PDB entry 2VE6 | X-ray diffraction, 2.65 A resolution | chains A and C of the 3 polymer chains in the assembly

[Chain A]
Protein: H-2 class I histocompatibility antigen D-B alpha chain
Source organism: Mus musculus
Reference sequence: P01899 (HA11_MOUSE); residues 1-277 here correspond to UniProt positions 25-301 (UniProt number = residue number + 24)
Sequence (277 residues; numbered 1 to 277; the number before each row is that of its first residue):
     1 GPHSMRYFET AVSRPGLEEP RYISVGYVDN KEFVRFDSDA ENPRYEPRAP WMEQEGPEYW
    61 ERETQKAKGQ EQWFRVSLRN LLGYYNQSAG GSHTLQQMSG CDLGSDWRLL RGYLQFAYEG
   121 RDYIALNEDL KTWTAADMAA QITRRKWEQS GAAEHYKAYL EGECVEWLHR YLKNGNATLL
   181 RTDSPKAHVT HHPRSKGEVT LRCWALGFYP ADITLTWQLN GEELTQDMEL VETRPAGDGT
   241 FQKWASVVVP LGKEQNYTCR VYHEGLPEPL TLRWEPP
Disordered / not traced: 277
Cystine bridges: Cys101-Cys164, Cys203-Cys259

[Chain C]
Protein: Sendai virus epitope residues 324-332 modified at P7
Sequence (9 residues; each row starts with the number of its first residue):
     1 FAPGNYXAL
Modified residues: PRQ ((3S)-3-amino-3-(2-nitrophenyl)propanoic acid) at position 7

[How chain A and chain C interact]
Residue-residue contacts (45; chain A residue first):
  Tyr7(A) with Phe1(C), hydrogen bond (side chain-backbone); Ala2(C), hydrogen bond (side chain-backbone)
  Glu9(A) with Pro3(C)
  Tyr45(A) with Ala2(C)
  Tyr59(A) with Phe1(C)
  Glu63(A) with Phe1(C); Ala2(C), hydrogen bond (side chain-backbone)
  Lys66(A) with Phe1(C); Ala2(C), hydrogen bond (side chain-backbone)
  Gln70(A) with Pro3(C); Gly4(C); Asn5(C), hydrogen bond (side chain-backbone)
  Trp73(A) with Asn5(C); PRQ_7(C), hydrogen bond (side chain-backbone); Ala8(C); Leu9(C), hydrophobic
  Val76(A) with Ala8(C), hydrophobic
  Ser77(A) with Ala8(C); Leu9(C), hydrogen bond (side chain-backbone)
  Asn80(A) with Ala8(C); Leu9(C), hydrogen bond (side chain-backbone)
  Leu81(A) with Leu9(C), hydrophobic
  Tyr84(A) with Leu9(C), hydrogen bond (side chain-backbone)
  Leu95(A) with Leu9(C), hydrophobic
  Gln97(A) with Asn5(C), hydrogen bond
  Ser99(A) with Pro3(C)
  Tyr123(A) with Leu9(C), hydrophobic
  Thr143(A) with Leu9(C), hydrogen bond (side chain-backbone)
  Lys146(A) with PRQ_7(C); Ala8(C), hydrogen bond (side chain-backbone); Leu9(C), hydrogen bond (side chain-backbone)
  Trp147(A) with PRQ_7(C), hydrogen bond (side chain-backbone); Ala8(C), hydrogen bond (side chain-backbone); Leu9(C), hydrophobic
  Ser150(A) with PRQ_7(C)
  His155(A) with Gly4(C), hydrogen bond (side chain-backbone); Tyr6(C)
  Tyr156(A) with Asn5(C), hydrogen bond; Tyr6(C), hydrogen bond (side chain-backbone)
  Tyr159(A) with Phe1(C), hydrogen bond (side chain-backbone); Ala2(C); Pro3(C)
  Glu163(A) with Phe1(C)
  Trp167(A) with Phe1(C), hydrophobic
  Tyr171(A) with Phe1(C), hydrogen bond (side chain-backbone)
Interface residues without a listed pair, chain A (31 interface residues in all): Met5, Phe74, Phe116, Ala152

[In short]
Chain A and chain C form an interface of 31 and 9 residues respectively, with 20 hydrogen bonds. Polar pairs
include Tyr7(A)-Phe1(C), Tyr7(A)-Ala2(C) and Glu63(A)-Ala2(C).
Here chain A is H-2 class I histocompatibility antigen D-B alpha chain (Mus musculus) and chain C is Sendai
virus epitope residues 324-332 modified at P7. Entry 2VE6 (Crystal structure of a Murine MHC class I H2-Db
molecule in complex with a photocleavable peptide) was determined by X-ray diffraction.
